Entry 7OI3 (electron microscopy, 4.00 A resolution); this record covers chains E and B.

== Chain E ==
Protein: Cetacean morbillivirus nucleoprotein
Source organism: Morbillivirus sp
UniProtKB: A0A1I9RYK9 (A0A1I9RYK9_9MONO); numbering as in UniProt (aligned over 1-408)
Amino-acid sequence (416 residues; numbered 0 to 415; the number before each row is that of its first residue; numbering starts at 0):
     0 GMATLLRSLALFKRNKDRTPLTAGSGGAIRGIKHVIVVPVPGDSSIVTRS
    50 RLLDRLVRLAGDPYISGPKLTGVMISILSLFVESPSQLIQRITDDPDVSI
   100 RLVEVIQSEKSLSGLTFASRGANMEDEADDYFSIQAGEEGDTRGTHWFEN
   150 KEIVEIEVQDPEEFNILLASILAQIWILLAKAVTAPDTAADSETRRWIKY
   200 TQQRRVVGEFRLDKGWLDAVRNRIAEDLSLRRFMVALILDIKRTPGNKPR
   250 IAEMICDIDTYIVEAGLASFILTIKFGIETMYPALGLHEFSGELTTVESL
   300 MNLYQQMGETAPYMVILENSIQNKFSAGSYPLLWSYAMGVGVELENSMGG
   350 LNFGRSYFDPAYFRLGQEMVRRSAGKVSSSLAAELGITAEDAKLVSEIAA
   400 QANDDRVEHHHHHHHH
Disordered / not traced: 0-1, 396-415
Sequence notes: expression tag (0, 409-415); conflict Val406 (Ala in A0A1I9RYK9), Glu407 (Asn in A0A1I9RYK9), His408 (Arg in A0A1I9RYK9)

== Chain B ==
Molecule: poly-A 6-mer
Source organism: Morbillivirus sp
Sequence (6 nucleotides; numbered 1 to 6; the number before each row is that of its first residue):
     1 AAAAAA

== How chain E and chain B interact ==
Pairs across the interface - 30 pairs, chain E then chain B:
  Lys180(E) with A3(B), phosphate contact; A4(B), salt bridge to the phosphate
  Thr183(E) with A1(B), sugar contact; A2(B), sugar contact
  Ala184(E) with A3(B), phosphate contact
  Thr187(E) with A3(B), phosphate contact
  Asp190(E) with A4(B), phosphate contact
  Ser191(E) with A4(B), hydrogen bond to the phosphate
  Arg194(E) with A4(B), salt bridge to the phosphate; A5(B), salt bridge to the phosphate
  Arg195(E) with A5(B), salt bridge to the phosphate
  Lys198(E) with A6(B), base contact
  Gln201(E) with A6(B), hydrogen bond to the base
  Gln202(E) with A6(B), hydrogen bond to the base
  Thr259(E) with A5(B), base contact
  Tyr260(E) with A5(B), hydrogen bond to the base; A6(B), hydrogen bond to the phosphate
  Gly265(E) with A1(B), phosphate contact; A2(B), phosphate contact
  Ala267(E) with A2(B), hydrogen bond to the phosphate
  Ser268(E) with A2(B), hydrogen bond to the phosphate
  Leu271(E) with A3(B), base contact
  Ser346(E) with A3(B), sugar contact; A4(B), hydrogen bond to the sugar
  Met347(E) with A3(B), base contact
  Leu350(E) with A2(B), sugar contact; A3(B), sugar contact
  Asn351(E) with A2(B), hydrogen bond to the sugar
  Arg354(E) with A1(B), base contact; A2(B), salt bridge to the phosphate
Also at the interface, not in a pair above, chain E (29 interface residues in all): Val262, Ala264, Leu266, Gln321, Glu344, Gly349, Gly353

== Summary ==
The interface between chain E and chain B involves 29 residues on one side and 6 on the other; the contacts
include 9 hydrogen bonds and 5 salt bridges. Polar contacts include Gln201(E)-A6(B), Gln202(E)-A6(B) and
Tyr260(E)-A5(B).
Here chain E is Cetacean morbillivirus nucleoprotein and chain B is poly-A 6-mer, both from Morbillivirus sp.
Entry 7OI3 (Cryo-EM structure of the Cetacean morbillivirus nucleoprotein-RNA complex) was determined by
electron microscopy.
